PDB entry 1M18 | X-ray diffraction, 2.45 A resolution | chains I and C of the 10 polymer chains in the assembly

# Chain I
Molecule: Palindromic 146 Base Pair DNA Fragment
Sequence (146 nucleotides; each row starts with the number of its first residue):
     1 ATCAATATCC ACCTGCAGAT TCTACCAAAA GTGTATTTGG AAACTGCTCC ATCAAAAGGC
    61 ATGTTCAGCG GAATTCCGCT GAACATGCCT TTTGATGGAG CAGTTTCCAA ATACACTTTT
   121 GGTAGAATCT GCAGGTGGAT ATTGAT
Metal / ion sites: Mn2+ site 1 near DG70 (its only coordinating residue here); Mn2+ site 2 near DG134 (its only coordinating residue here); Mn2+ site 3 near DG138 (its only coordinating residue here)
Small-molecule neighbours:
  - pyrrole-imidazole polyamide (1SZ; N-[5-[[4-[[5-[[5-[[5-[[5-[[3-[3-(dimethylamino)propylamino]-3-oxidanylidene-propyl]carbamoyl]-1-methyl-pyrrol-3-yl]carbamoyl]-1-methyl-pyrrol-3-yl]carbamoyl]-1-methyl-pyrrol-3-yl]carbamoyl]-1-methyl-pyrrol-3-yl]amino]-4-oxidanylidene-butyl]carbamoyl]-1-methyl-pyrrol-3-yl]-1-methyl-4-[[1-methyl-4-[(1-methylimidazol-2-yl)carbonylamino]pyrrol-2-yl]carbonylamino]imidazole-2-carboxamide), molecule 1: DA29, DA30, DG31, DT32, DG33, DT34, DA35, DT36
  - pyrrole-imidazole polyamide (1SZ), molecule 2: DT112, DA113, DC114, DA115, DC116, DT117, DT118, DT119, DT120, DG121

# Chain C
Molecule: Histone H2A.1
From: Xenopus laevis
UniProt: P06897 (H2A1_XENLA); residues 801-929 here correspond to UniProt positions 1-129 (UniProt number = residue number - 800)
Chain sequence (129 residues; each row starts with the number of its first residue):
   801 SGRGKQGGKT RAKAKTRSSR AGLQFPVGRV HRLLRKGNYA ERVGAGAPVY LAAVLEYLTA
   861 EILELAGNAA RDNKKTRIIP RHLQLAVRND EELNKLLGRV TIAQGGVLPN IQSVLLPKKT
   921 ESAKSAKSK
Disordered / not traced: 801-813, 921-929
Curated features (UniProtKB/Swiss-Prot):
  - modified residue (N6-(2-hydroxyisobutyryl)lysine): Lys875, Lys919

# How chain I and chain C interact
Contacting residue pairs - 9 pairs, chain I then chain C:
  DA19(I) - Arg877(C)  sugar contact
  DA29(I) - Gly828(C)  sugar contact
  DA29(I) - Arg829(C)  phosphate contact
  DA29(I) - Arg832(C)  salt bridge to the phosphate
  DA30(I) - Arg817(C)  salt bridge to the phosphate
  DA30(I) - Gly828(C)  phosphate contact
  DG31(I) - Ala814(C)  phosphate contact
  DG31(I) - Lys815(C)  phosphate contact
  DT38(I) - Arg842(C)  sugar contact
Interface residues without a listed pair, chain I (6 interface residues in all): DA11
Interface residues without a listed pair, chain C (11 interface residues in all): Thr816, Arg820, Lys874

# Overview
6 residues of chain I and 11 residues of chain C are in contact, with 2 salt bridges. Among the polar pairs
are DA29(I)-Arg832(C) and DA30(I)-Arg817(C). Ligands of chain I: pyrrole-imidazole polyamide.
Here chain I is Palindromic 146 Base Pair DNA Fragment and chain C is Histone H2A.1 (Xenopus laevis). Entry
1M18 (Ligand binding alters the structure and dynamics of nucleosomal DNA) was determined by X-ray diffraction
together with 1M19 and 1M1A from the same study.
